9CI1 - chains B and D of the 16 polymer chains in the assembly; structure by electron microscopy, 2.88 A resolution.

[Chain B (and D)]
Molecule: Rubisco large subunit
Organism: Anthoceros agrestis
Notes: chain D of this document is another copy of the same molecule, construct and numbering; everything in this record applies to it too
Sequence (475 residues; numbered 1 to 475; the number before each row is that of its first residue):
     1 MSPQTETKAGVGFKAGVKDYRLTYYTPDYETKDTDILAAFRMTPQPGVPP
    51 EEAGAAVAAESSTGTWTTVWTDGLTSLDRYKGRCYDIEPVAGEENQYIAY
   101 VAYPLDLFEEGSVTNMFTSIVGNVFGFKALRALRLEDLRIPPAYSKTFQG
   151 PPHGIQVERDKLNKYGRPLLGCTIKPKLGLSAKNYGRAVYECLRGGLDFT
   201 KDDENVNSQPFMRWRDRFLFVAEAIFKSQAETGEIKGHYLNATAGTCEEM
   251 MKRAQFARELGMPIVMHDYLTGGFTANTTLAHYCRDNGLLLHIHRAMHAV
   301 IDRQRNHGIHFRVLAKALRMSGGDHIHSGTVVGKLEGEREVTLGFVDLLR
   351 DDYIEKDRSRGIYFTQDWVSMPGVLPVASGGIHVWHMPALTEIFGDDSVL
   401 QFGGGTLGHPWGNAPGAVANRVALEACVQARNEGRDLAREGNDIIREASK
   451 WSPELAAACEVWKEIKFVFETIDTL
Disordered / not traced: 1-23, 72-75, 467-475
Modified residues: Lys-201 (lysine nz-carboxylic acid; KCX)

[How chain B and chain D interact]
Contacting residue pairs (7):
  Val-157(B) with Asp-216(D)
  Asp-160(B) with Lys-183(D)
  Asn-163(B) with Lys-183(D)
  Tyr-165(B) with Lys-183(D)
  Arg-285(B) with Arg-213(D)
  Asp-286(B) with Arg-215(D)
  Asn-287(B) with Arg-215(D)
Interface residues without a listed pair, chain B (9 interface residues in all): Arg-258, Gly-288
Interface residues without a listed pair, chain D (7 interface residues in all): Ser-181, Phe-220, Lys-252

[In short]
9 residues of chain B and 7 residues of chain D are in contact.
Chain B and chain D are both Rubisco large subunit (Anthoceros agrestis); the structure, Anthoceros agrestis
Rubisco octamer core complexed with Arabidopsis thaliana BSD2, was determined by electron microscopy,
deposited together with 9CHZ, 9CI2 and 9CK5.
